6L1N - chains A and B; structure by X-ray diffraction, 2.00 A resolution.

# Chain A (and B)
Protein: Aminotransferase
Organism: Bacillus subtilis
Notes: EC 2.6.1.-; chain B of this document is another copy of the same molecule, construct and numbering; everything in this record applies to it too
UniProtKB: A0A164UM01 (A0A164UM01_BACIU); residues 1-399 here = UniProt positions 1-399
Chain sequence (399 residues; each row starts with the number of its first residue):
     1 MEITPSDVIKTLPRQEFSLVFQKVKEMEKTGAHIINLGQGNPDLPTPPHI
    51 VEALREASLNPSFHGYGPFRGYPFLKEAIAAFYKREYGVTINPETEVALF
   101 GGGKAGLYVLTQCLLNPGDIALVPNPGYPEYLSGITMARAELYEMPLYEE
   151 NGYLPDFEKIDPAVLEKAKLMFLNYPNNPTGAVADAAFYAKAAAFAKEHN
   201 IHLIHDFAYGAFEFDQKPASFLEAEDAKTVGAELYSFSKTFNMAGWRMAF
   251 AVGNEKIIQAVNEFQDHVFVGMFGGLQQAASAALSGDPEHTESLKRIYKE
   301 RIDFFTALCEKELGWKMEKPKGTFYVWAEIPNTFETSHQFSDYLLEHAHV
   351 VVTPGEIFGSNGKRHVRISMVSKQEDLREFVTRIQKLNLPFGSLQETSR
Unresolved in the structure: 28, 395-399 (chain B: 31-32, 396-399)
Ligand contacts:
  - glycine (GLY): Glu16, Gln39, Gly40, Tyr128, Asn178, Tyr209, Lys239, Tyr325, Phe358, Arg367
  - pyridoxal phosphate (PLP): Gly102, Gly103, Lys104, Leu107, Tyr128, Tyr131, Asn174, Asn178, Asp206, Ala208, Tyr209, Ser236, Ser238, Lys239, Arg247, Tyr325
What the authors report for this chain:
  - specificity-determining residues: Tyr209, Tyr325 (proposed by the authors, not directly observed)

# Interface between chain A and chain B
Contacting residue pairs (139):
  Met1(A) with Asn200(B)
  Glu2(A) with His202(B); Thr229(B); Val230(B); Asn254(B); Lys256(B); Ile257(B)
  Ile3(A) with His202(B), hydrogen bond (backbone-side chain)
  Thr4(A) with Cys113(B); Ala260(B)
  Pro5(A) with Gln112(B); Cys113(B); Leu114(B); Leu115(B); Asn116(B)
  Ser6(A) with Asn116(B), hydrogen bond (backbone-side chain)
  Val8(A) with Ala260(B); Glu263(B)
  Ile9(A) with Glu263(B)
  Thr11(A) with His267(B), hydrogen bond
  Leu12(A) with His267(B), hydrogen bond (backbone-side chain)
  Arg14(A) with Asp266(B); His267(B)
  Glu16(A) with Phe69(B)
  Phe17(A) with Phe69(B), hydrophobic; Asp266(B)
  Val20(A) with Phe69(B), hydrophobic
  Gln39(A) with Tyr66(B); Phe69(B)
  Gly40(A) with Tyr66(B)
  Asn41(A) with Gly65(B); Tyr66(B), hydrogen bond (side chain-backbone)
  Pro45(A) with His64(B)
  Thr46(A) with His64(B), hydrogen bond (backbone-side chain)
  Val51(A) with Ser58(B); His64(B)
  Leu54(A) with Ser58(B); Phe273(B), hydrophobic
  Arg55(A) with Arg55(B), hydrogen bond (backbone-side chain); Ser58(B); Leu59(B)
  Ser58(A) with Val51(B); Leu54(B); Arg55(B)
  Leu59(A) with Val51(B), hydrophobic; Arg55(B)
  Phe63(A) with Gly245(B)
  His64(A) with Pro45(B); Thr46(B), hydrogen bond (side chain-backbone); Val51(B); Asn242(B); Met243(B); Ala244(B), hydrogen bond (backbone-backbone); Gly245(B), hydrogen bond (backbone-backbone); Trp246(B)
  Gly65(A) with Asn41(B); Gly245(B), hydrogen bond (backbone-backbone)
  Tyr66(A) with Gln39(B); Gly40(B); Asn41(B), hydrogen bond (backbone-side chain); Lys239(B); Ala244(B); Gly245(B); Arg247(B)
  Phe69(A) with Arg14(B); Glu16(B); Phe17(B), hydrophobic; Val20(B), hydrophobic; Gln39(B); Lys104(B)
  Lys104(A) with Phe69(B); Asp266(B), hydrogen bond (side chain-backbone); Val268(B)
  Ala105(A) with Val268(B), hydrogen bond (backbone-backbone); Phe269(B), hydrophobic
  Tyr108(A) with Tyr108(B), hydrogen bond; Gln112(B); Phe264(B); Val268(B), hydrophobic
  Gln112(A) with Pro5(B); Arg139(B)
  Cys113(A) with Thr4(B); Pro5(B)
  Leu115(A) with Pro5(B)
  Asn116(A) with Pro5(B); Ser6(B), hydrogen bond (side chain-backbone)
  Glu130(A) with His267(B), salt bridge
  Ser133(A) with His267(B), hydrogen bond
  Met137(A) with Gln112(B); Arg139(B); Phe264(B), hydrophobic
  Ala138(A) with Arg139(B)
  Arg139(A) with Pro117(B); Arg139(B)
  Asn200(A) with Met1(B)
  His202(A) with Glu2(B); Ile3(B)
  Thr229(A) with Glu2(B)
  Lys239(A) with Tyr66(B)
  Asn242(A) with His64(B)
  Met243(A) with His64(B)
  Ala244(A) with His64(B), hydrogen bond (backbone-backbone); Tyr66(B)
  Gly245(A) with Phe63(B); His64(B), hydrogen bond (backbone-backbone); Gly65(B), hydrogen bond (backbone-backbone); Tyr66(B); Phe273(B)
  Trp246(A) with His64(B); Phe273(B)
  Arg247(A) with Tyr66(B); Val270(B); Gly271(B)
  Asn254(A) with Glu2(B), hydrogen bond
  Lys256(A) with Glu2(B)
  Ile257(A) with Glu2(B)
  Ala260(A) with Thr4(B)
  Glu263(A) with Val8(B)
  Phe264(A) with Tyr108(B)
  Asp266(A) with Arg14(B); Phe17(B); Lys104(B), hydrogen bond (backbone-side chain)
  His267(A) with Thr11(B); Leu12(B), hydrogen bond (side chain-backbone); Arg14(B); Lys104(B); Glu130(B), salt bridge; Ser133(B), hydrogen bond; Met137(B)
  Val268(A) with Lys104(B); Ala105(B), hydrogen bond (backbone-backbone); Tyr108(B), hydrophobic
  Phe269(A) with Lys104(B), hydrogen bond (backbone-side chain); Phe269(B), hydrophobic
  Val270(A) with Lys104(B); Arg247(B)
  Phe273(A) with Leu54(B), hydrophobic; Gly245(B); Trp246(B)
Interface residues without a listed pair, chain A (74 interface residues in all): Asp7, Pro42, Glu56, Pro61, Leu114, Val230, Gly231, Ser238, Met272, Gly274, Leu276
Interface residues without a listed pair, chain B (72 interface residues in all): Pro13, Glu52, Pro61, Gly231, Ser238, Met272, Leu276

# Summary
74 residues of chain A face 72 of chain B across their interface, with 26 hydrogen bonds and 2 salt bridges.
Polar contacts include Glu130(A)-His267(B), Ile3(A)-His202(B) and Ser6(A)-Asn116(B). Ligands of chain A:
glycine and pyridoxal phosphate. From the paper: specificity determinants Tyr209(A) and Tyr325(A).
Chain A and chain B are both Aminotransferase (Bacillus subtilis); the structure, Substrate bound BacF
structure from Bacillus subtillis, was determined by X-ray diffraction (same publication as 6L1L and 6L1O).
